PDB entry 3FAT | X-ray diffraction, 1.90 A resolution | chains A and B

[Chain A (and B)]
Name: Glutamate receptor 4
Organism: Rattus norvegicus
Notes: fragment: iGluR4 flip ligand-binding core (S1S2); chain B of this document is another copy of the same molecule, construct and numbering; everything in this record applies to it too
UniProtKB: P19493 (GRIA4_RAT); the construct has insertions or renumbered stretches relative to UniProt, so the offset changes along the chain: 2-115 = UniProt 415-528; 118-260 = UniProt 654-796
Amino-acid sequence (260 residues; each row starts with the number of its first residue):
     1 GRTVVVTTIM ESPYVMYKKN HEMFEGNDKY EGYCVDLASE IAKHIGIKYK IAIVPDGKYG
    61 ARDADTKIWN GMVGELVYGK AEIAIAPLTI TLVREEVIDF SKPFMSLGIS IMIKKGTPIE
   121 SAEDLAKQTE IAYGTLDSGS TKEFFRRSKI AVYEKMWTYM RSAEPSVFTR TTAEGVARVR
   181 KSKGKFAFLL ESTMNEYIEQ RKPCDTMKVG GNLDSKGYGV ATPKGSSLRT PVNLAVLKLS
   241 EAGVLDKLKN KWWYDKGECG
Disordered / not traced: 260 (chain B: 256, 260)
Differences from the reference sequence: expression tag (1); linker (116-117)
Curated features (UniProtKB/Swiss-Prot):
  - binding site (L-glutamate): Pro-87, Thr-89, Arg-94, Ser-140, Thr-141, Glu-191
Cystine bridges: Cys-204/Cys-259
Ligand contacts: AMQ ((S)-alpha-amino-3-hydroxy-5-methyl-4-isoxazolepropionic acid): Glu-11, Tyr-59, Pro-87, Leu-88, Thr-89, Arg-94, Leu-136, Gly-139, Ser-140, Thr-141, Thr-172, Leu-190, Glu-191, Met-194, Tyr-218

[Interface between chain A and chain B]
Residue-residue contacts (24; chain A residue first):
  Ile-90(A) with Leu-237(B), hydrophobic
  Thr-91(A) with Glu-241(B)
  Leu-92(A) with Leu-234(B), hydrophobic; Lys-238(B); Glu-241(B), hydrogen bond (backbone-side chain)
  Glu-95(A) with Lys-102(B), salt bridge; Asn-233(B), hydrogen bond; Leu-234(B); Leu-237(B)
  Phe-100(A) with Lys-102(B), hydrogen bond (backbone-side chain)
  Ser-101(A) with Lys-102(B)
  Lys-102(A) with Glu-95(B), salt bridge; Phe-100(B), hydrogen bond (side chain-backbone); Ser-101(B)
  Pro-103(A) with Pro-103(B), hydrophobic
  Arg-229(A) with Arg-229(B)
  Asn-233(A) with Glu-95(B), hydrogen bond
  Leu-234(A) with Leu-92(B); Glu-95(B)
  Leu-237(A) with Glu-95(B)
  Lys-238(A) with Leu-92(B)
  Glu-241(A) with Thr-91(B); Leu-92(B), hydrogen bond (side chain-backbone); Arg-147(B), salt bridge
Also at the interface, not in a pair above, chain A (16 interface residues in all): Glu-96, Ser-215
Also at the interface, not in a pair above, chain B (17 interface residues in all): Ile-90, Glu-96, Ser-240

[Overview]
16 residues of chain A face 17 of chain B across their interface, with 6 hydrogen bonds and 3 salt bridges.
Polar pairs include Glu-95(A)/Lys-102(B), Glu-241(A)/Arg-147(B) and Leu-92(A)/Glu-241(B). Bound to chain A:
compound AMQ. From UniProt: 6 L-glutamate-binding residues on chain A.
Both chains are Glutamate receptor 4 (Rattus norvegicus). Entry 3FAT (X-ray structure of iGluR4 flip
ligand-binding core (S1S2) in complex with (S)-AMPA at 1.90A resolution) was determined by X-ray diffraction,
deposited together with 3FAS.
